Entry 3VEC (X-ray diffraction, 2.60 A resolution); this record covers chains A and B of the 3 polymer chains in the assembly.

[Chain A (and B)]
Protein: DypB
Source organism: Rhodococcus jostii
Notes: EC 1.11.1.-; chain B of this document is another copy of the same molecule, construct and numbering; everything in this record applies to it too
UniProt: Q0SE24 (Q0SE24_RHOSR); residue numbers follow UniProt; this construct covers 1-350
Sequence (353 residues; numbered -2 to 350; the number before each row is that of its first residue; numbers below 1 keep their minus sign (Gly-2 is residue -2)):
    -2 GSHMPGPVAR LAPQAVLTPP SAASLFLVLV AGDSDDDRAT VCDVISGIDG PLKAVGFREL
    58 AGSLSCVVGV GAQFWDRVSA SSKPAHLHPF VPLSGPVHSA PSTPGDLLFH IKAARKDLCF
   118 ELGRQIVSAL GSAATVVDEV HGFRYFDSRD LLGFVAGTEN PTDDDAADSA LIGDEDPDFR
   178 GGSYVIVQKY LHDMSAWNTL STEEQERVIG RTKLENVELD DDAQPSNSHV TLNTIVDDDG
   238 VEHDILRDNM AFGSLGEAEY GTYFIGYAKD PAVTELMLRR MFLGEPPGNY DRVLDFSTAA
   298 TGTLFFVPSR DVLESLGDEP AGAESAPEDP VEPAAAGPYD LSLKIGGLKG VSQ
Unresolved in the structure: -2 to 5, 314-350 (chain B: -2 to 5, 315-350)
Sequence notes: expression tag (-2 to 0); engineered mutation Ala153 (Asp in Q0SE24)
Metal / ion sites: heme Fe near His226 (its only coordinating residue here)
Ligand contacts: heme (HEM): Asp147, Leu149, Phe151, Val152, Ala153, Gly154, Thr155, Glu156, Gln185, Tyr187, His189, Ile206, Arg208, His226, Val227, Asn230, Thr231, Glu239, Ile242, Arg244, Thr259, Phe261, Thr271, Met274, Leu275, Met278, Val290, Ser294
What the authors report for this chain:
  - mutagenesis - D153A: unchanged catalytic activity
  - mutagenesis - D153A/N246A (less than 30-fold), D153A: decreased catalytic activity
  - binding site for chloride ion: Arg244, Asn246
  - catalytic residues: Arg244
  - binding site for heme: Arg208, Arg244

[How chain A and chain B interact]
Contacting residue pairs - 44 pairs, chain A then chain B:
  Leu22(A) - Leu252(B)  hydrophobic
  Arg55(A) - Phe143(B)
  Arg112(A) - Phe143(B)
  Lys113(A) - Phe140(B)
  Asp114(A) - Arg141(B)
  Asp114(A) - Tyr142(B)
  Asp114(A) - Phe143(B)  hydrogen bond (side chain-backbone)
  Phe117(A) - Phe140(B)  hydrophobic
  Phe117(A) - Gly250(B)
  Phe117(A) - Leu252(B)  hydrophobic
  Glu118(A) - Tyr142(B)  hydrogen bond
  Glu118(A) - Phe143(B)
  Gly120(A) - Leu252(B)
  Arg121(A) - Tyr142(B)  hydrogen bond
  Arg121(A) - Leu148(B)
  Arg121(A) - Met191(B)
  Arg121(A) - Leu252(B)
  Arg121(A) - Tyr257(B)
  Val133(A) - Gly253(B)
  Glu136(A) - Ser251(B)  hydrogen bond
  Glu136(A) - Leu252(B)  hydrogen bond (side chain-backbone)
  Glu136(A) - Gly253(B)  hydrogen bond (side chain-backbone)
  Phe140(A) - Lys113(B)
  Phe140(A) - Phe117(B)  hydrophobic
  Arg141(A) - Asp114(B)
  Tyr142(A) - Asp114(B)
  Tyr142(A) - Glu118(B)  hydrogen bond
  Tyr142(A) - Arg121(B)
  Phe143(A) - Arg55(B)
  Phe143(A) - Arg112(B)
  Phe143(A) - Asp114(B)  hydrogen bond (backbone-side chain)
  Phe143(A) - Glu118(B)
  Leu148(A) - Arg121(B)
  Met191(A) - Arg121(B)
  Ser251(A) - Glu136(B)  hydrogen bond
  Leu252(A) - Leu22(B)  hydrophobic
  Leu252(A) - Phe117(B)  hydrophobic
  Leu252(A) - Gly120(B)
  Leu252(A) - Arg121(B)
  Leu252(A) - Glu136(B)  hydrogen bond (backbone-side chain)
  Gly253(A) - Val133(B)
  Gly253(A) - Glu136(B)  hydrogen bond (backbone-side chain)
  Tyr257(A) - Phe117(B)  hydrophobic
  Tyr257(A) - Arg121(B)
Interface residues without a listed pair, chain A (26 interface residues in all): Leu24, Leu115, Val124, His138, Gly250
Interface residues without a listed pair, chain B (29 interface residues in all): Leu24, Val52, Leu115, Val124, His138, Asn195, Glu254

[Summary]
The interface between chain A and chain B involves 26 residues on one side and 29 on the other, with 11
hydrogen bonds. Among the polar pairs are Asp114(A)-Phe143(B), Glu118(A)-Tyr142(B) and Arg121(A)-Tyr142(B).
Bound to chain A: heme. From the paper: the catalytic residue Arg244(A); D153A/N246A and D153A of chain A
reduce catalytic activity.
Chain A and chain B are both DypB (Rhodococcus jostii); the structure, Rhodococcus jostii RHA1 DypB D153A
variant in complex with heme, was determined by X-ray diffraction together with 3VED, 3VEE, 3VEF and 3VEG from
the same study.
